7ASH - chains A and D of the 18 polymer chains in the assembly; structure by electron microscopy, 4.20 A resolution (low resolution: residue-level contacts below are approximate; hydrogen-bond / salt-bridge calls are withheld).

Chain A (and D):
Name: Gag protein
Source organism: Human immunodeficiency virus 1
Notes: chain D of this document is another copy of the same molecule, construct and numbering; everything in this record applies to it too
UniProtKB: C9DXR6 (C9DXR6_9HIV1); residues 146-378 here correspond to UniProt positions 15-247 (UniProt number = residue number - 131)
Sequence (233 residues; numbered 146 to 378; the number before each row is that of its first residue):
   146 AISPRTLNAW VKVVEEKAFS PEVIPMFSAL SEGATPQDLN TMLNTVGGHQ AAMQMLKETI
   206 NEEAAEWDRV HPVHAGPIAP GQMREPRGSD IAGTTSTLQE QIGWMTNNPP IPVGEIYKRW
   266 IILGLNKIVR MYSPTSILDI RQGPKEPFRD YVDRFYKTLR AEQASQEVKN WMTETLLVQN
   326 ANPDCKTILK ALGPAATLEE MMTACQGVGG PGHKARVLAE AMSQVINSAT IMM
Disulfides: Cys330-Cys350
Differences from the reference sequence: engineered mutation Ile371 (Thr240 in C9DXR6)

Interface between chain A and chain D:
Residue-residue contacts (33; chain A residue first):
  Gln182(A) - Arg214(D)
  Asn185(A) - Arg214(D)
  Thr186(A) - Arg214(D)
  Asn189(A) - Glu211(D)
  Pro292(A) - Pro289(D)
  Arg294(A) - Asp284(D)
  Arg305(A) - Arg275(D)
  Arg305(A) - Tyr277(D)
  Arg305(A) - Ser278(D)
  Glu344(A) - Arg286(D)
  Met347(A) - Arg286(D)
  Thr348(A) - Arg286(D)
  Gln351(A) - Arg286(D)
  Gln351(A) - Gln287(D)
  Gln351(A) - Pro289(D)
  Gln351(A) - Asn325(D)
  Gln351(A) - Ala326(D)
  Gln351(A) - Asn327(D)
  Gly352(A) - Pro328(D)
  Val353(A) - Pro289(D)
  Gly355(A) - Asp329(D)
  Pro356(A) - Asp329(D)
  Gly357(A) - Asp329(D)
  Gly357(A) - Val362(D)
  Ala360(A) - Val362(D)
  Ala360(A) - Leu363(D)
  Ala364(A) - Ala366(D)
  Ala364(A) - Val370(D)
  Met367(A) - Met367(D)
  Ser368(A) - Val370(D)
  Ile371(A) - Ala374(D)
  Thr375(A) - Met377(D)
  Thr375(A) - Met378(D)
Interface residues without a listed pair, chain A (25 interface residues in all): Lys302, His358, Leu363
Interface residues without a listed pair, chain D (25 interface residues in all): Val215, Met276, Lys359

In short:
The chain A/chain D interface involves 25 residues from each chain.
Chain A and chain D are both Gag protein (Human immunodeficiency virus 1); the structure, HIV-1 Gag immature
lattice. GagdeltaMASP1T8I, was determined by electron microscopy together with 7ASL from the same study.
